PDB entry 8YEG | electron microscopy, 3.10 A resolution | chains A and B of the 7 polymer chains in the assembly

Chain A:
Protein: heavy chain of F5-187
Organism: Homo sapiens
Amino-acid sequence (122 residues; each row starts with the number of its first residue; a row labelled like 82A-82C holds insertion residues (82A, then the next letters in order)):
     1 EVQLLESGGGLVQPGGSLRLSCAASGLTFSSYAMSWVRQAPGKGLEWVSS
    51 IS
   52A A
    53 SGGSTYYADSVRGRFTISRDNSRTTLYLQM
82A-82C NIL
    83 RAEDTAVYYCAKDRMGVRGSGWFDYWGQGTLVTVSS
Cystine bridges: Cys22-Cys92

Chain B:
Protein: Major capsid protein L1
Organism: human papillomavirus 11
UniProtKB: P04012 (VL1_HPV11); residues 20-470 here = UniProt positions 20-470
Amino-acid sequence (452 residues; numbered 19 to 470; the number before each row is that of its first residue):
    19 AVVATDAYVKRTNIFYHASSSRLLAVGHPYYSIKKVNKTVVPKVSGYQYR
    69 VFKVVLPDPNKFALPDSSLFDPTTQRLVWACTGLEVGRGQPLGVGVSGHP
   119 LLNKYDDVENSGGYGGNPGQDNRVNVGMDYKQTQLCMVGCAPPLGEHWGK
   169 GTQCSNTSVQNGDCPPLELITSVIQDGDMVDTGFGAMNFADLQTNKSDVP
   219 LDICGTVCKYPDYLQMAADPYGDRLFFYLRKEQMFARHFFNRAGTVGEPV
   269 PDDLLVKGGNNRSSVASSIYVHTPSGSLVSSEAQLFNKPYWLQKAQGHNN
   319 GICWGNHLFVTVVDTTRSTNMTLCASVSKSATYTNSDYKEYMRHVEEFDL
   369 QFIFQLCSITLSAEVMAYIHTMNPSVLEDWNFGLSPPPNGTLEDTYRYVQ
   419 SQAITCQKPTPEKEKQDPYKDMSFWEVNLKEKFSSELDQFPLGRKFLLQS
   469 GY
Unresolved in the structure: 400-432
Sequence notes: expression tag (19)

Chain A / chain B interface:
Residue-residue contacts (15; chain A residue first):
  Ser31(A) - Gly130(B)
  Ala52A(A) - Gly130(B)
  Ser53(A) - Asn128(B)
  Met97(A) - Tyr132(B)
  Met97(A) - Gly133(B)
  Met97(A) - Gly134(B)
  Gly98(A) - Gly130(B)
  Gly98(A) - Tyr132(B)  hydrogen bond (backbone-backbone)
  Val99(A) - Asp124(B)
  Val99(A) - Ser129(B)
  Val99(A) - Gly130(B)  hydrogen bond (backbone-backbone)
  Val99(A) - Tyr132(B)
  Val99(A) - Gly133(B)
  Arg100(A) - Tyr123(B)  hydrogen bond (side chain-backbone)
  Arg100(A) - Asp124(B)  salt bridge
Interface residues without a listed pair, chain A (8 interface residues in all): Ser30
Interface residues without a listed pair, chain B (9 interface residues in all): Gly131
Interface features reported in the paper:
  - epitope / paratope residues, chain B: Tyr123(B), Asp124(B), Asn128(B), Gly130(B), Gly134(B)

Summary:
8 residues of chain A and 9 residues of chain B are in contact, with 3 hydrogen bonds and 1 salt bridge. Polar
pairs include Arg100(A)-Asp124(B), Arg100(A)-Tyr123(B) and Gly98(A)-Tyr132(B). From the paper:
epitope/paratope residues Tyr123(B), Asp124(B) and Asn128(B) among others.
Chain A is heavy chain of F5-187 (Homo sapiens) and chain B is Major capsid protein L1 (human papillomavirus
11); the structure, HPV11 L1 pentamer in complex with Fab F5-187, was determined by electron microscopy,
deposited together with 8YEF, 8YEH and 8YEI.
